Entry 7E83 (electron microscopy, 3.10 A resolution); this record covers chains C and A of the 8 polymer chains in the assembly.

# Chain C (and A)
Name: Potassium voltage-gated channel subfamily D member 2
Organism: Homo sapiens
Notes: chain A of this document is another copy of the same molecule, construct and numbering; everything in this record applies to it too
Reference sequence: Q9NZV8 (KCND2_HUMAN); residue numbers follow UniProt; this construct covers 2-495
Sequence (494 residues; row label = number of the first residue in the row):
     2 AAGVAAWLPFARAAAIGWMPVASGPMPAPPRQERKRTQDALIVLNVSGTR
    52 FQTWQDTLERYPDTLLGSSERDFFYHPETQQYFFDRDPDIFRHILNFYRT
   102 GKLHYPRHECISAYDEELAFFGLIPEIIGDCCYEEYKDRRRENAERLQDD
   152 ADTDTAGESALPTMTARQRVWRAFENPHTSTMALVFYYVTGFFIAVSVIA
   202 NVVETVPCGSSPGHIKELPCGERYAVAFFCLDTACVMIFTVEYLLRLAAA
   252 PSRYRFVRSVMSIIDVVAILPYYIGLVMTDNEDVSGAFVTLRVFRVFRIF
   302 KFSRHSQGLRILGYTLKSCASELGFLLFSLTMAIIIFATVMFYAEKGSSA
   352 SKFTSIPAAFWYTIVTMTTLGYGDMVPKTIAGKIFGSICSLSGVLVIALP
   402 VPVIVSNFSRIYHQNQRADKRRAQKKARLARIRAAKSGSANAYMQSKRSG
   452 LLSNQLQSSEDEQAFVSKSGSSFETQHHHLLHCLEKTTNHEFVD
Disordered / not traced: 36-39, 158-417, 451-471
Differences from the reference sequence: conflict Ser450 (Asn in Q9NZV8)
Curated features (UniProtKB/Swiss-Prot):
  - region: Ala2 to Met20 (Interaction with KCNIP1, KCNIP2, and other family members), Glu71 to Asp90 (Interaction with KCNIP1), Gln308 to Ala321 (S4-S5 linker), Phe474 to Thr489 (Required for dendritic targeting)
  - motif: Thr370 to Asp375 (Selectivity filter)
  - binding site (Zn(2+)): His105, Cys111, Cys132, Cys133
  - binding site (K(+)): Thr370, Leu371, Gly372, Tyr373
  - modified residue: Thr38 (Phosphothreonine), Ser438 (Phosphoserine)
  - natural variant: Val404 (V404M: Found in a family with atypical autism and severe epilepsy)
  - mutagenesis: Gly309 (G309A: Increases peak current amplitude and causes a negative shift in the voltage-dependence of activation), Arg311 (R311A: No effect on peak current amplitude, but causes a positive shift in the voltage-dependence of activation. May increase the affinity for the closed-inactivated state of the channel), Ile312 (I312A: Increases peak current amplitude and causes a positive shift in the voltage-dependence of activation), Leu313 (L313A: Causes a positive shift in the voltage-dependence of activation. May decrease the affinity for the closed-inactivated state of the channel), Gly314 (G314A: Loss of channel activity), Tyr315 (Y315A: Increases peak current amplitude but has a minor effect on the voltage-dependence of activation), Thr316 (T316A: Increases peak current amplitude and causes a positive shift in the voltage-dependence of activation), Leu317 (L317A: Increases peak current amplitude and causes a positive shift in the voltage-dependence of activation), Lys318 (K318A: Increases peak current amplitude and causes a positive shift in the voltage-dependence of activation), Ser319 (S319A: May impair protein folding), Cys320 (C320A: Increases peak current amplitude and causes a positive shift in the voltage-dependence of activation ...), Ser322 (S322A: Increases peak current amplitude and causes a positive shift in the voltage-dependence of activation. May increase the affinity for the closed-inactivated state of the channel), 16 further mutagenesis entries in UniProt
From the paper describing this entry:
  - self-association interface (contacts with another copy of this molecule): Ser472 to Asp495
  - contacts within the chain: Tyr444-His483

# How chain C and chain A interact
Contacting residue pairs (58):
  Ala2(C) - Phe474(A)
  Ala3(C) - Phe474(A)  hydrophobic
  Leu9(C) - Phe474(A)  hydrophobic
  Leu9(C) - Gln477(A)
  Leu9(C) - Leu481(A)  hydrophobic
  Ala12(C) - Leu481(A)  hydrophobic
  Arg13(C) - Gln477(A)
  Ala16(C) - Leu481(A)  hydrophobic
  Trp19(C) - Leu485(A)
  Trp19(C) - Thr488(A)
  Ala23(C) - Thr488(A)
  Pro26(C) - Lys487(A)
  Pro28(C) - His480(A)
  Pro28(C) - Cys484(A)  hydrophobic
  Ala29(C) - His480(A)
  Pro30(C) - His480(A)
  Pro31(C) - Thr476(A)
  Pro31(C) - His480(A)
  Gln33(C) - Gln477(A)  hydrogen bond
  Leu42(C) - His77(A)
  Leu42(C) - Phe84(A)  hydrophobic
  Arg51(C) - Gly49(A)  hydrogen bond (side chain-backbone)
  Phe52(C) - Ser48(A)
  Gln53(C) - Asn46(A)  hydrogen bond
  Gln53(C) - Ser48(A)
  Gln53(C) - Gly49(A)
  Gln53(C) - Phe84(A)
  Trp55(C) - Phe84(A)
  Trp55(C) - Asp86(A)
  Thr58(C) - Asp86(A)  hydrogen bond
  Arg93(C) - Asp88(A)  salt bridge
  Arg93(C) - Pro89(A)
  Arg93(C) - Asp90(A)  salt bridge
  Arg93(C) - Glu110(A)  salt bridge
  Asn97(C) - Asp88(A)  hydrogen bond
  Arg100(C) - Asp86(A)
  Arg100(C) - Arg87(A)
  Arg100(C) - Asp88(A)
  Arg100(C) - Glu118(A)  salt bridge
  Thr101(C) - Glu117(A)
  Lys103(C) - Glu117(A)
  His105(C) - Cys111(A)
  His105(C) - Ala114(A)
  Arg108(C) - Cys111(A)
  Arg108(C) - Arg140(A)
  His109(C) - His109(A)
  Glu127(C) - Arg429(A)
  Glu127(C) - Arg432(A)  hydrogen bond (backbone-side chain)
  Ile129(C) - Arg429(A)  hydrogen bond (backbone-side chain)
  Asp131(C) - Arg147(A)
  Asp131(C) - Arg429(A)  salt bridge
  Cys132(C) - Cys111(A)  hydrophobic
  Cys132(C) - Ser113(A)
  Cys132(C) - Arg147(A)
  Tyr134(C) - Gln425(A)
  Glu135(C) - Lys421(A)
  Glu135(C) - Gln425(A)  hydrogen bond
  Lys138(C) - Gln425(A)  hydrogen bond
Interface residues without a listed pair, chain C (42 interface residues in all): Val5, Ala6, Val22, Ser24, Thr54, Ile128, Cys133
Interface residues without a listed pair, chain A (39 interface residues in all): Thr50, Gln82, Arg108, Asn144, Asp151, Arg422, His478

# In short
The interface between chain C and chain A involves 42 residues on one side and 39 on the other; the contacts
include 9 hydrogen bonds and 5 salt bridges. Polar pairs include Arg93(C)-Asp88(A), Arg93(C)-Asp90(A) and
Arg93(C)-Glu110(A). From the paper: a self-association interface involving Ser472(C); contacts within the
chain involving Tyr444(C) and His483(C).
Both chains are Potassium voltage-gated channel subfamily D member 2 (Homo sapiens). Entry 7E83 (CryoEM
structure of the human Kv4.2-KChIP1 complex, intracellular region) was determined by electron microscopy
together with 7E84, 7E8E and 7F3F from the same study.
